9J7M - chain A; structure by electron microscopy, 2.82 A resolution.

== Chain A ==
Protein: Sodium- and chloride-dependent taurine transporter
Source organism: Homo sapiens
Reference sequence: P31641 (SC6A6_HUMAN); residues 1-620 here = UniProt positions 1-620
Amino-acid sequence (620 residues; each row starts with the number of its first residue):
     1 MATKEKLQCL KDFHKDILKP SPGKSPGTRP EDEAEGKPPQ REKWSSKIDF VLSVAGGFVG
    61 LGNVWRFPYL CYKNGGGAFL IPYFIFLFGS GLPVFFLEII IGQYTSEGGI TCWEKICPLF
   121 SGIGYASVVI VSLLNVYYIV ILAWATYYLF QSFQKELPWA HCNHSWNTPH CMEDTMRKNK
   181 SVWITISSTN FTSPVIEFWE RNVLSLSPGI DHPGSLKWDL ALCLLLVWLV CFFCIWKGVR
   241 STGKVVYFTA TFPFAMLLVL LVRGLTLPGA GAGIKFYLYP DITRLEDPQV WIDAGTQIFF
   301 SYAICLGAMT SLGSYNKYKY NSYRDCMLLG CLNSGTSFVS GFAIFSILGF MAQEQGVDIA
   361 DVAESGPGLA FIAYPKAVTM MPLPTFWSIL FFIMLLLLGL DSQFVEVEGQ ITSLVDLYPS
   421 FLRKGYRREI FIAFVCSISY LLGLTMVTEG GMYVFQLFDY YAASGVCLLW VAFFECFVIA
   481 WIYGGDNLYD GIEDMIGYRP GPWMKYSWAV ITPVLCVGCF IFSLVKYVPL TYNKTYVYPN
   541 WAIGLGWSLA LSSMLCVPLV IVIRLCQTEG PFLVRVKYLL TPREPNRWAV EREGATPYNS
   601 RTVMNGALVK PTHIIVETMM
Not modelled in the structure: 1-37, 182-188, 588-620
Cystine bridges: C162-C171
Bound ions: Na+: G56, V59, L398, S402
Residues lining bound ligands:
  - hexadecane (R16), molecule 1: I81, F84, I85, F88, P502, W503, I511
  - hexadecane (R16), molecule 2: Y125, V128, V129, S132, L133, L414, L417, Y418, S552
  - hexadecane (R16), molecule 3: S132, V136, Q410, L414, Y418, F421, F431, F434, V435, I438, S439, L442
  - hexadecane (R16), molecule 4: I210, D211, P213, L442, V454, F458, W541, L545
  - hexadecane (R16), molecule 5: F473, A509, P513, V514, V517, G518, I521, F522
  - 2-aminoethanesulfonic acid (TAU): G57, F58, V59, G60, L61, G62, N63, L134, Y138, F300, S301, A303, S402, E406
Curated features (UniProtKB/Swiss-Prot):
  - modified residue: S322 (Phosphoserine)
  - glycosylation (N-linked (GlcNAc...) asparagine): N163, N179, N190
Reported in the primary citation:
  - binding site for 2-aminoethanesulfonic acid: G62, N63, Y138, S301, S402, E406
  - specificity-determining residues: G57, N135, L306, S402, Q403, E406 (proposed by the authors, not directly observed)

== Overview ==
Ligands of chain A: 2-aminoethanesulfonic acid and 5 copies of hexadecane. G56, V59, L398 and S402 coordinate
Na+. The paper reports a binding site for 2-aminoethanesulfonic acid at G62, N63 and Y138 among others;
specificity determinants G57, N135 and L306 among others.
Chain A is Sodium- and chloride-dependent taurine transporter (Homo sapiens); the structure, Cryo-EM structure
of TauT, was determined by electron microscopy together with 9J7N and 9J7O from the same study.
